1FWK - chains A and B; structure by X-ray diffraction, 2.10 A resolution.

[Chain A (and B)]
Molecule: Homoserine kinase
Organism: Methanocaldococcus jannaschii
Notes: EC 2.7.1.39; chain B of this document is another copy of the same molecule, construct and numbering; everything in this record applies to it too
UniProt: Q58504 (KHSE_METJA); numbering as in UniProt (aligned over 5-300)
Chain sequence (296 residues; each row starts with the number of its first residue):
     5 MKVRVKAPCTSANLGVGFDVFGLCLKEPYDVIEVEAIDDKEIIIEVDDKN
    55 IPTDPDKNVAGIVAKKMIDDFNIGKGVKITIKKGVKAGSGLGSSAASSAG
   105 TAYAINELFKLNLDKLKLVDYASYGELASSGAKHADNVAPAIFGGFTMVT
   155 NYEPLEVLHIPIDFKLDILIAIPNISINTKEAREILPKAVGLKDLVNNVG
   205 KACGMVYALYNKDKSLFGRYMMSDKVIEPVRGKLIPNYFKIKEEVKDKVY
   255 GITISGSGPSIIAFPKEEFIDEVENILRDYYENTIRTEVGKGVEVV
Small-molecule neighbours: ADP (adenosine-5'-diphosphate): Asn-54, Ile-55, Pro-56, Lys-61, Asn-62, Val-63, Ala-64, Ile-85, Lys-87, Lys-90, Ala-91, Gly-92, Leu-95, Gly-96, Ser-97, Ser-98, Ala-99, Ser-101, Glu-130, Ser-133, Thr-183

[How chain A and chain B interact]
Contacting residue pairs (58; chain A residue first):
  Val-20(A) / Val-203(B)
  Phe-22(A) / Leu-196(B)  hydrophobic
  Phe-22(A) / Val-200(B)  hydrophobic
  Asp-23(A) / Val-200(B)
  Val-24(A) / Val-200(B)
  Val-24(A) / Gly-204(B)
  Phe-25(A) / Cys-207(B)  hydrophobic
  Met-152(A) / Cys-207(B)  hydrophobic
  Thr-154(A) / Gly-204(B)
  Thr-154(A) / Lys-205(B)  hydrogen bond (backbone-side chain)
  Thr-154(A) / Tyr-224(B)  hydrogen bond
  Asn-155(A) / Lys-205(B)  hydrogen bond
  Glu-160(A) / Arg-223(B)  salt bridge
  Glu-160(A) / Tyr-224(B)  hydrogen bond
  Leu-162(A) / Gly-208(B)
  Leu-162(A) / Tyr-211(B)  hydrophobic
  Leu-162(A) / Tyr-224(B)  hydrophobic
  His-163(A) / Tyr-211(B)
  Leu-190(A) / Leu-196(B)  hydrophobic
  Pro-191(A) / Leu-196(B)
  Ala-193(A) / Val-194(B)
  Val-194(A) / Ala-193(B)
  Val-194(A) / Val-194(B)  hydrogen bond (backbone-backbone)
  Gly-195(A) / Lys-192(B)
  Leu-196(A) / Pro-191(B)
  Leu-196(A) / Lys-192(B)  hydrogen bond (backbone-backbone)
  Leu-199(A) / Leu-199(B)  hydrophobic
  Val-200(A) / Phe-22(B)
  Val-200(A) / Asp-23(B)
  Val-200(A) / Val-24(B)
  Asn-202(A) / Leu-199(B)
  Val-203(A) / Val-20(B)
  Val-203(A) / Val-203(B)  hydrophobic
  Val-203(A) / Ala-206(B)  hydrophobic
  Gly-204(A) / Val-24(B)
  Gly-204(A) / Thr-154(B)
  Lys-205(A) / Thr-154(B)  hydrogen bond (side chain-backbone)
  Lys-205(A) / Asn-155(B)  hydrogen bond
  Ala-206(A) / Val-203(B)  hydrophobic
  Ala-206(A) / Cys-207(B)  hydrophobic
  Cys-207(A) / Phe-25(B)  hydrophobic
  Cys-207(A) / Met-152(B)  hydrophobic
  Cys-207(A) / Ala-206(B)  hydrophobic
  Cys-207(A) / Cys-207(B)
  Cys-207(A) / Val-210(B)  hydrophobic
  Gly-208(A) / Leu-162(B)
  Val-210(A) / Cys-207(B)  hydrophobic
  Val-210(A) / Val-210(B)  hydrophobic
  Tyr-211(A) / Leu-162(B)  hydrophobic
  Tyr-211(A) / His-163(B)
  Tyr-211(A) / Tyr-214(B)
  Tyr-214(A) / Tyr-211(B)
  Tyr-214(A) / Tyr-214(B)  hydrophobic
  Tyr-214(A) / Asn-215(B)  hydrogen bond
  Asn-215(A) / Tyr-214(B)  hydrogen bond
  Arg-223(A) / Glu-160(B)  salt bridge
  Tyr-224(A) / Thr-154(B)  hydrogen bond
  Tyr-224(A) / Glu-160(B)  hydrogen bond
Also at the interface, not in a pair above, chain A (37 interface residues in all): Ile-164, Lys-192, Leu-220, Val-230, Ile-231
Also at the interface, not in a pair above, chain B (36 interface residues in all): Ile-164, Leu-190, Gly-195, Asp-198, Asn-202, Leu-220

[Summary]
Chain A and chain B form an interface of 37 and 36 residues respectively, with 12 hydrogen bonds and 2 salt
bridges. Polar pairs include Glu-160(A)/Arg-223(B), Thr-154(A)/Lys-205(B) and Thr-154(A)/Tyr-224(B). Ligands
of chain A: ADP.
Chain A and chain B are both Homoserine kinase (Methanocaldococcus jannaschii); the structure, Crystal
structure of homoserine kinase complexed with ADP, was determined by X-ray diffraction.
